PDB entry 1GOH | X-ray diffraction, 2.20 A resolution | chain A

Chain A:
Molecule: Galactose oxidase
Organism: Hypomyces rosellus
Notes: EC 1.1.3.9
UniProtKB: Q01745 (GAOA_DACDE); residues 1-639 here correspond to UniProt positions 42-680 (UniProt number = residue number + 41)
Amino-acid sequence (639 residues; numbered 1 to 639; the number before each row is that of its first residue):
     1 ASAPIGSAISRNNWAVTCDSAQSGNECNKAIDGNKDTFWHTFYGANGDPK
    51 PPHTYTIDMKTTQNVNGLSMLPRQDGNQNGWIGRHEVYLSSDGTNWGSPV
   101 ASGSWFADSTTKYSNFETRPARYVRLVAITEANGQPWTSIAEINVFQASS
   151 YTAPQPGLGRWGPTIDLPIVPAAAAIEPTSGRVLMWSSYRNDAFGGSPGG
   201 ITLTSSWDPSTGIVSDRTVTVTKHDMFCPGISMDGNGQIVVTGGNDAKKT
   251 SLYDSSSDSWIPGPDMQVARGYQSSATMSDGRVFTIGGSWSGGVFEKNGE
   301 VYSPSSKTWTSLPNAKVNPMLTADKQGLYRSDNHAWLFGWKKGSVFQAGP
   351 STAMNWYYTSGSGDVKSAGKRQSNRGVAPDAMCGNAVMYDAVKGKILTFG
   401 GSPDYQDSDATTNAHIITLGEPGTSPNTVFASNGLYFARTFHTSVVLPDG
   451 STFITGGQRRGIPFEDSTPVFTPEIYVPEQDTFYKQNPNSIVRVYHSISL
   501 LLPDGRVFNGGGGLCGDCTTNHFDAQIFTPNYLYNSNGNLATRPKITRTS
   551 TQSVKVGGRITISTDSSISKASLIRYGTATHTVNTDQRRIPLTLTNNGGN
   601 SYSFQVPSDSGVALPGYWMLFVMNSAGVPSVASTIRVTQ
Cystine bridges: Cys18-Cys27, Cys515-Cys518
Bound ions: Na+: Lys29, Asp32, Asn34, Thr37, Ala141, Glu142

Summary:
Lys29, Asp32, Asn34, Thr37, Ala141 and Glu142 form the Na+ site.
Chain A is Galactose oxidase (Hypomyces rosellus); the structure, Novel thioether bond revealed by a 1.7
angstroms crystal structure of galactose oxidase, was determined by X-ray diffraction (same publication as
1GOF and 1GOG).
